Entry 8WWG (X-ray diffraction, 1.92 A resolution); this record covers chain A.

[Chain A]
Molecule: Adenosylhomocysteinase
From: Legionella pneumophila
UniProt: A0A2S6F4T2 (A0A2S6F4T2_LEGPN); residues 15-441 here = UniProt positions 15-441
Sequence (437 residues; row label = number of the first residue in the row):
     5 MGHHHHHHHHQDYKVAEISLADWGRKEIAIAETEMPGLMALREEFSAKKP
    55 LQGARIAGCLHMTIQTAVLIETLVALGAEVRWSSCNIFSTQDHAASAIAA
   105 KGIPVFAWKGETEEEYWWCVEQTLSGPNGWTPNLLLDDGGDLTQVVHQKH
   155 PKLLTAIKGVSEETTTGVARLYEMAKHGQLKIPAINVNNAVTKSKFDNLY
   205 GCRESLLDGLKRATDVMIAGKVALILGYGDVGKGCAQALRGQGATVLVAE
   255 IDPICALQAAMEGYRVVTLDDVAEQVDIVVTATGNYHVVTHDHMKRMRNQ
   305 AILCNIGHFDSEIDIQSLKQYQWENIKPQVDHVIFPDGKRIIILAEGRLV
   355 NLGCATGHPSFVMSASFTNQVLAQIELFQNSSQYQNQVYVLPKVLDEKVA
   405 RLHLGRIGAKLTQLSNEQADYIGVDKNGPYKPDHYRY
Not modelled in the structure: 5-14
Sequence notes: initiating methionine (5); expression tag (6-14)
Small-molecule neighbours: NAD (nicotinamide-adenine-dinucleotide): T168, T169, T170, K197, D201, N202, C206, L230, G231, Y232, G233, D234, V235, G236, A253, E254, I255, D256, C259, A286, T287, G288, N289, V292, I310, G311, H312, E316, L353, N355, L356, H362, T416, L418, Q422, I426, K435, Y439

[Overview]
Chain A binds NAD.
Chain A is Adenosylhomocysteinase (Legionella pneumophila); the structure, The crystal structure of Legionella
pneumophila adenosylhomocysteinase Lpg2021 complex with NAD, was determined by X-ray diffraction (same
publication as 8WZ6, 8WZ7, 8WZ8 and 8WZ9).
